PDB entry 6ZOO | electron microscopy, 2.74 A resolution | chains D and H of the 17 polymer chains in the assembly

Chain D:
Molecule: PsaD
From: Pisum sativum
UniProt: E1C9K8 (E1C9K8_PEA); residues 74-211 here correspond to UniProt positions 1-138 (UniProt number = residue number - 73)
Amino-acid sequence (143 residues; row label = number of the first residue in the row):
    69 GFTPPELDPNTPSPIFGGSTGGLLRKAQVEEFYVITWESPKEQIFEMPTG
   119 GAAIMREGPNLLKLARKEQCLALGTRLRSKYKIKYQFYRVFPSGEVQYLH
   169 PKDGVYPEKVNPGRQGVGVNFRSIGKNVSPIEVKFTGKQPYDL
Construct notes: insertion (69-73); conflict Glu-106 (Asp33 in E1C9K8), Ser-161 (Asn88 in E1C9K8), Pro-180 (Ala107 in E1C9K8), Val-187 (Gln114 in E1C9K8)

Chain H:
Molecule: Photosystem I reaction center subunit VI
From: Pisum sativum
Amino-acid sequence (93 residues; numbered 48 to 140; the number before each row is that of its first residue):
    48 YGDKSVYFDLEDLGNTTGQWDLYGSDAPSPYNSLQSKFFETFAAPFTKRG
    98 LLLKFLILGGGSTLAYFSATASGDILPIKKGPQLPPQLGPRLG
Residues lining bound ligands:
  - beta-carotene (BCR): Leu-81, Phe-85, Thr-88, Phe-89
  - chlorophyll a (CLA), molecule 1: Pro-77, Tyr-78, Gln-82, Phe-86
  - chlorophyll a (CLA), molecule 2: Asn-79, Leu-81, Gln-82, Phe-85, Phe-86
  - chlorophyll a (CLA), molecule 3: Gly-107, Leu-111, Phe-114, Ile-122, Leu-123

How chain D and chain H interact:
Contacting residue pairs (22):
  Leu-75(D) / Phe-55(H)  hydrophobic
  Pro-77(D) / Phe-55(H)
  Asn-78(D) / Asp-50(H)  hydrogen bond
  Asn-78(D) / Val-53(H)
  Pro-80(D) / Lys-51(H)
  Ser-81(D) / Ser-52(H)  hydrogen bond (backbone-side chain)
  Ala-95(D) / Thr-64(H)
  Gln-96(D) / Thr-64(H)  hydrogen bond (side chain-backbone)
  Gln-96(D) / Gly-65(H)  hydrogen bond (side chain-backbone)
  Phe-100(D) / Phe-55(H)  hydrophobic
  Phe-100(D) / Thr-64(H)
  Val-102(D) / Phe-55(H)  hydrophobic
  Arg-124(D) / Ser-52(H)  hydrogen bond
  Lys-131(D) / Tyr-54(H)  hydrogen bond (side chain-backbone)
  Lys-131(D) / Thr-63(H)  hydrogen bond (side chain-backbone)
  Val-158(D) / Phe-55(H)  hydrophobic
  Val-158(D) / Leu-57(H)  hydrophobic
  Phe-159(D) / Leu-60(H)
  Pro-160(D) / Leu-60(H)
  Gly-162(D) / Leu-57(H)
  Gly-162(D) / Leu-60(H)
  Val-164(D) / Leu-57(H)  hydrophobic
Other interface residues (no listed pair), chain D (20 interface residues in all): Thr-79, Leu-129, Ser-161, Glu-163
Other interface residues (no listed pair), chain H (14 interface residues in all): Tyr-48, Asp-56, Gln-66

In short:
20 residues of chain D and 14 residues of chain H are in contact, with 7 hydrogen bonds. Polar pairs include
Asn-78(D)/Asp-50(H), Ser-81(D)/Ser-52(H) and Gln-96(D)/Thr-64(H). Bound to chain H: 3 copies of chlorophyll a
and beta-carotene.
Here chain D is PsaD and chain H is Photosystem I reaction center subunit VI, both from Pisum sativum. Entry
6ZOO (Photosystem I reduced Plastocyanin Complex) was determined by electron microscopy.
